PDB entry 5EGQ | X-ray diffraction, 2.50 A resolution | chains A and B of the 4 polymer chains in the assembly

== Chain A (and B) ==
Molecule: Phenylalanine-4-hydroxylase
Organism: Rattus norvegicus
Notes: EC 1.14.16.1; chain B of this document is another copy of the same molecule, construct and numbering; everything in this record applies to it too
UniProtKB: P04176 (PH4H_RAT); residues 1-453 here = UniProt positions 1-453
Amino-acid sequence (453 residues; numbered 1 to 453; the number before each row is that of its first residue):
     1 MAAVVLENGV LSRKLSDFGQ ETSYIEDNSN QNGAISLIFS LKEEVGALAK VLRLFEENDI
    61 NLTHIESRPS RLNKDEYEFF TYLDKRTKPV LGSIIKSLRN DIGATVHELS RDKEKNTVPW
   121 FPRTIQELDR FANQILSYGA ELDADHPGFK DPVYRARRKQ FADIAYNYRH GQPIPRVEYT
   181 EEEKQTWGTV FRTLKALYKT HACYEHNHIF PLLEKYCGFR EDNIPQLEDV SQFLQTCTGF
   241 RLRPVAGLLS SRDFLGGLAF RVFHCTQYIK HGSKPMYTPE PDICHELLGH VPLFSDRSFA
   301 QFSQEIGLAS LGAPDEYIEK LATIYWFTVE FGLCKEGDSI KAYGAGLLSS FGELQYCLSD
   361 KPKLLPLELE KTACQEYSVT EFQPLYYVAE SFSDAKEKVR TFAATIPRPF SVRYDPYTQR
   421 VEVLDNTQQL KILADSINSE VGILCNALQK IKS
Disordered / not traced: 1-31, 137-142, 451-453 (chain B: 1-31, 136-142, 450-453)
Construct notes: engineered mutation K270 (Arg in P04176)
Swiss-Prot annotation at these positions:
  - binding site (Fe cation): H285, H290, E330
  - modified residue: A2 (N-acetylalanine), S16 (Phosphoserine)
What the authors report for this chain:
  - conformationally variable residues (loop rearrangement, order/disorder transition): Y138, T278, L424 to T427
  - mutagenesis - R270K (Km > 0.5 M): abolished binding to L-Phe (citing earlier work)
  - post-translational modification sites: S16 (citing earlier work)

== Chain A / chain B interface ==
Pairs across the interface (20; chain A residue first):
  K74(A) with Q449(B)
  L430(A) with L448(B)
  K431(A) with L448(B)
  A434(A) with V441(B); C445(B); L448(B), hydrophobic
  D435(A) with C445(B), hydrogen bond
  I437(A) with V441(B), hydrophobic
  N438(A) with N438(B); V441(B)
  V441(A) with A434(B); N438(B)
  C445(A) with K431(B); A434(B), hydrogen bond (side chain-backbone); D435(B), hydrogen bond
  L448(A) with T427(B), hydrogen bond (backbone-side chain); L430(B); K431(B); A434(B), hydrophobic
  Q449(A) with K431(B)
Also at the interface, not in a pair above, chain A (12 interface residues in all): G442
Also at the interface, not in a pair above, chain B (12 interface residues in all): I437, L444

== Overview ==
Chain A and chain B each contribute 12 residues to their interface; the contacts include 4 hydrogen bonds.
Among the polar pairs are D435(A)-C445(B), C445(A)-A434(B) and L448(A)-T427(B). UniProt lists 3 Fe
cation-binding residues on chain A. The paper reports that R270K of chain A abolishes binding to L-Phe; a
modification site at S16(A).
Both chains are Phenylalanine-4-hydroxylase (Rattus norvegicus). Entry 5EGQ (Structure of tetrameric rat
phenylalanine hydroxylase mutant R270K, residues 25-453) was determined by X-ray diffraction, deposited
together with 5FGJ.
